Entry 9ASJ (electron microscopy, 3.50 A resolution); this record covers chains A and B.

Chain A (and B):
Protein: DNA polymerase theta
Source organism: Homo sapiens
Notes: EC 2.7.7.7; chain B of this document is another copy of the same molecule, construct and numbering; everything in this record applies to it too
UniProtKB: O75417 (DPOLQ_HUMAN); residue numbers follow UniProt; this construct covers 1-894
Sequence (894 residues; numbered 1 to 894; the number before each row is that of its first residue):
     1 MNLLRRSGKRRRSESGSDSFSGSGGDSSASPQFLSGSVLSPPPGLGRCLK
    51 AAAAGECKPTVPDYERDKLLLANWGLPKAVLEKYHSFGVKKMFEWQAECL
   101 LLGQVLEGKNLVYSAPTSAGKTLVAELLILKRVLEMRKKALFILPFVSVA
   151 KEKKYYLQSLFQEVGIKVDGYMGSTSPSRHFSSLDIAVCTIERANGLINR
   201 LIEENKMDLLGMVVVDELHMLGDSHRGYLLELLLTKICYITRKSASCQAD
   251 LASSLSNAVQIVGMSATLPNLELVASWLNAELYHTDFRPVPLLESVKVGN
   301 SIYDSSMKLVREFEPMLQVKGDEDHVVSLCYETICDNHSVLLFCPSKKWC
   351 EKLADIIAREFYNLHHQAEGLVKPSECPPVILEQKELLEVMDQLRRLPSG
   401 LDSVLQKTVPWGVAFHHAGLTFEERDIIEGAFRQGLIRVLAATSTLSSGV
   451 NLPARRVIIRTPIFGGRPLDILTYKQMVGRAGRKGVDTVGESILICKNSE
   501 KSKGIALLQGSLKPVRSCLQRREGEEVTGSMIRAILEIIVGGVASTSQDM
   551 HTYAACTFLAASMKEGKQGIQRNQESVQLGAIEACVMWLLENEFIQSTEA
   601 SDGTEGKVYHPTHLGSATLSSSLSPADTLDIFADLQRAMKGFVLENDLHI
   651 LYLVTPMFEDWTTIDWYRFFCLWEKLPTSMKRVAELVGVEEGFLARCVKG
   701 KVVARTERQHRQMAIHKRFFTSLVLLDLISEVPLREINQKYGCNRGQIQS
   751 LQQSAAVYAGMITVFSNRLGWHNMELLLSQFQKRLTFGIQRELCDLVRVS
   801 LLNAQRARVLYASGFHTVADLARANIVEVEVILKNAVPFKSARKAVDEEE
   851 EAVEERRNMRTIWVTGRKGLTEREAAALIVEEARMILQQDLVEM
Disordered / not traced: 1-67, 247-255, 320-322, 369-382, 520-526, 564-579, 600-606, 702-708, 839-858, 892-894
Small-molecule neighbours: AMP-PNP (ANP; phosphoaminophosphonic acid-adenylate ester): Val89, Lys91, Met92, Phe93, Gln96, Pro116, Thr117, Ser118, Ala119, Gly120, Lys121, Thr122, Leu123, Val149, Glu152, Lys153, Asp216, Asn451
Swiss-Prot annotation at these positions:
  - motif: Asp216 to His219 (DEAH box)
  - binding site (ATP): Gln96, Ala115 to Thr122
  - mutagenesis: Lys121 (K121M: Abolished ATPase activity)
Reported in the primary citation:
  - conformationally variable residues (order/disorder transition): Phe839 to Asn858

How chain A and chain B interact:
Pairs across the interface - 37 pairs, chain A then chain B:
  Met639(A) - Val643(B)
  Met639(A) - Leu644(B)
  Met639(A) - Glu645(B)
  Lys640(A) - Phe642(B)
  Lys640(A) - Val643(B)
  Lys640(A) - Arg682(B)  hydrogen bond (backbone-side chain)
  Lys640(A) - Leu686(B)
  Gly641(A) - Phe642(B)
  Phe642(A) - Lys640(B)
  Phe642(A) - Gly641(B)
  Phe642(A) - Phe642(B)  hydrogen bond (backbone-backbone)
  Phe642(A) - Leu644(B)  hydrophobic
  Val643(A) - Met639(B)
  Val643(A) - Lys640(B)
  Leu644(A) - Met639(B)
  Leu644(A) - Phe642(B)  hydrophobic
  Leu644(A) - Asn773(B)  hydrogen bond (backbone-side chain)
  Leu644(A) - Met774(B)  hydrophobic
  Leu644(A) - Leu777(B)  hydrophobic
  Glu645(A) - Met639(B)
  Ile650(A) - Asn773(B)
  Arg682(A) - Lys640(B)
  Leu686(A) - Lys640(B)
  His772(A) - Arg791(B)
  Asn773(A) - Leu644(B)  hydrogen bond (side chain-backbone)
  Asn773(A) - Ile650(B)
  Asn773(A) - Leu777(B)
  Asn773(A) - Arg791(B)
  Met774(A) - Leu644(B)  hydrophobic
  Leu776(A) - Leu776(B)
  Leu776(A) - Gln780(B)
  Leu777(A) - Leu644(B)  hydrophobic
  Leu777(A) - Asn773(B)
  Leu777(A) - Leu777(B)  hydrophobic
  Gln780(A) - Leu776(B)
  Arg791(A) - His772(B)
  Arg791(A) - Asn773(B)
Also at the interface, not in a pair above, chain A (21 interface residues in all): Ala638, Asn646, Asp647, Leu891
Also at the interface, not in a pair above, chain B (21 interface residues in all): Ala638, Asn646, Asp647, Leu891

In short:
The chain A/chain B interface involves 21 residues from each chain, with 4 hydrogen bonds. Polar pairs include
Lys640(A)-Arg682(B), Leu644(A)-Asn773(B) and Phe642(A)-Phe642(B). Chain A binds AMP-PNP. From UniProt: 9
ATP-binding residues and one mutagenesis site on chain A. The paper reports conformational variability at
Phe839(A).
Both chains are DNA polymerase theta (Homo sapiens). Entry 9ASJ (Human DNA polymerase theta helicase domain in
complex with AMP-PNP, dimer form) was determined by electron microscopy, deposited together with 8W0A, 9ASK,
9ASL and 9C5Q.
